Entry 8D3M (electron microscopy, 3.41 A resolution); this record covers chains B and E of the 9 polymer chains in the assembly.

# Chain B
Name: CRISPR-associated endonuclease Cas1
Organism: Alkalihalobacillus halodurans C-125
Notes: EC 3.1.-.-
UniProtKB: Q9KFX9 (Q9KFX9_ALKHC); residues 1-343 here = UniProt positions 1-343
Sequence (343 residues; row label = number of the first residue in the row):
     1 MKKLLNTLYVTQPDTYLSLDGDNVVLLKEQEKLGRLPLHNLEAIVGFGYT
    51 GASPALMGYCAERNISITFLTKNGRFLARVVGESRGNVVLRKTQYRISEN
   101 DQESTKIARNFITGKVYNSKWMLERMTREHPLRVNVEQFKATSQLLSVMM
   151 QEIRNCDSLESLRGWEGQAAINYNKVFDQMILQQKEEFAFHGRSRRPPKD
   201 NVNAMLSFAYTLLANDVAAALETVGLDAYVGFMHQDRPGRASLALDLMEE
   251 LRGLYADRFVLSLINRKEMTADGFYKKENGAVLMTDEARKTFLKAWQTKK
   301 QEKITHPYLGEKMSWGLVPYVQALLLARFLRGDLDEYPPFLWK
Disordered / not traced: 343
Reported in the primary citation:
  - catalytic residues: Glu166 (proposed by the authors, not directly observed)

# Chain E
Name: CRISPR-associated endonuclease Cas2
Organism: Alkalihalobacillus halodurans C-125
Notes: EC 3.1.-.-
UniProtKB: Q9KFX8 (CAS2_ALKHC); residues 1-96 here = UniProt positions 1-96
Sequence (98 residues; each row starts with the number of its first residue; numbers below 1 keep their minus sign (Gly-1 is residue -1)):
    -1 GSMLVLITYDVQTSSMGGTKRLRKVAKACQNYGQRVQNSVFECIVDSTQL
    49 TSLKLELTSLIDEEKDSLRIYRLGNNYKTKVEHIGAKPSIDLEDPLIF
Differences from the reference sequence: expression tag (-1 to 0)
UniProt features mapped onto this chain:
  - binding site (Mg(2+)): Asp8
  - mutagenesis: Asp8 (D8N: Loss of dsDNase activity)
Reported in the primary citation:
  - mutagenesis - T46A/T49A/L53A/T56A/S57A: unchanged catalytic activity

# Interface between chain B and chain E
Residue-residue contacts (29; chain B residue first):
  Lys3(B) with Gly-1(E); Ser0(E); Asp44(E), salt bridge
  Asn6(B) with Leu90(E), hydrogen bond (side chain-backbone); Glu91(E); Asp92(E)
  Thr7(B) with Pro93(E); Leu94(E)
  Leu8(B) with Leu94(E)
  Tyr9(B) with Leu94(E); Ile95(E); Phe96(E), hydrogen bond (backbone-backbone)
  Thr11(B) with Phe96(E), hydrogen bond (side chain-backbone)
  Gln12(B) with Phe96(E)
  Asp22(B) with Asn29(E), hydrogen bond (backbone-side chain)
  Asn23(B) with Gln28(E), hydrogen bond (side chain-backbone); Asn29(E)
  Leu26(B) with Phe96(E), hydrophobic
  Leu36(B) with Leu90(E), hydrophobic
  Pro37(B) with Tyr30(E)
  His39(B) with Tyr30(E), hydrogen bond (side chain-backbone); Ile42(E); Val43(E)
  Asn40(B) with Ile42(E), hydrogen bond (side chain-backbone)
  Lys290(B) with Ile95(E)
  Lys294(B) with Pro93(E); Ile95(E)
  Gln297(B) with Pro93(E)
  Gln301(B) with Glu91(E)
Also at the interface, not in a pair above, chain B (24 interface residues in all): Val10, Asp20, Gly21, Arg35, Leu293, Thr298
Also at the interface, not in a pair above, chain E (17 interface residues in all): Gly31, Gln47

# In short
24 residues of chain B and 17 residues of chain E are in contact; the contacts include 7 hydrogen bonds and 1
salt bridge. Polar pairs include Lys3(B)-Asp44(E), Asn6(B)-Leu90(E) and Thr11(B)-Phe96(E). From the paper: the
catalytic residue Glu166(B); T46A/T49A/L53A/T56A/S57A of chain E leave catalytic activity unchanged.
Chain B is CRISPR-associated endonuclease Cas1 and chain E is CRISPR-associated endonuclease Cas2, both from
Alkalihalobacillus halodurans C-125; the structure, Type I-C Cas4-Cas1-Cas2 complex bound to a PAM/Processed
prespacer, was determined by electron microscopy, deposited together with 8D3L, 8D3P and 8D3Q.
